7RPW - chains X and E of the 7 polymer chains in the assembly; structure by electron microscopy, 4.38 A resolution (low resolution: residue-level contacts below are approximate; hydrogen-bond / salt-bridge calls are withheld).

# Chain X
Molecule: Upstream strand DNA
Notes: fragment: Residues 5 to 24
Sequence (24 nucleotides; row label = number of the first residue in the row):
     1 GTATCCTCGT AGTGCAGATG CGTC
Unresolved in the structure: 1-4
Bound ions: Mn2+ site 1: DG20 (shared with Gly60(E) of chain E); Mn2+ site 2 near DC21 (its only coordinating residue here); Mn2+ site 3 near DG22 (its only coordinating residue here)

# Chain E
Molecule: DNA ligase
Source organism: Saccharolobus solfataricus
Notes: EC 6.5.1.1
UniProt: Q980T8 (DNLI_SACS2); residues 1-601 here = UniProt positions 1-601
Chain sequence (621 residues; row label = number of the first residue in the row; numbers below 1 keep their minus sign (Met-19 is residue -19)):
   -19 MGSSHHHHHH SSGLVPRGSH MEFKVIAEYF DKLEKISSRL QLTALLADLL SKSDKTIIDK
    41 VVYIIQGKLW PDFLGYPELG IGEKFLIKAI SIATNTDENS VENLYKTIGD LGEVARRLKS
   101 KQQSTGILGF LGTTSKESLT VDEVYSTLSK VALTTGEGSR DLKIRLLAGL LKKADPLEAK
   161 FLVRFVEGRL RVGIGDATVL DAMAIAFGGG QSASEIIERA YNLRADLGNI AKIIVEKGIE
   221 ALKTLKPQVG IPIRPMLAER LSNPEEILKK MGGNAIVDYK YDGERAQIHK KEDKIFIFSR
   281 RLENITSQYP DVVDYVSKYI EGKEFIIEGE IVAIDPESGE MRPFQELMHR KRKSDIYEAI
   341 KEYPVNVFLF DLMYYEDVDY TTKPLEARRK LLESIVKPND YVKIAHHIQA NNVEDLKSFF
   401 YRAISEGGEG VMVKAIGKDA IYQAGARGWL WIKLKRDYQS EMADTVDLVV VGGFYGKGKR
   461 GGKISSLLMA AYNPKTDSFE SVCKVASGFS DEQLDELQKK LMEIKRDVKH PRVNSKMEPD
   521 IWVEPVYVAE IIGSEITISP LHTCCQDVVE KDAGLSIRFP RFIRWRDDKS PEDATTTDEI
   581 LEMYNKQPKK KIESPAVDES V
Unresolved in the structure: -19 to -2, 438-601
Construct notes: initiating methionine (-19); expression tag (-18 to 0)
UniProt features mapped onto this chain:
  - active site: Lys260 (N6-AMP-lysine intermediate)
  - binding site (ATP): Asp258, Arg265, Arg280, Glu310, Phe350, Arg427, Lys433
Bound ions: Mn2+ site 1: Gly60 (shared with DG20(X) of chain X); Mn2+ site 2: Lys260, Tyr261 (together with adenosine monophosphate)
Small-molecule neighbours: adenosine monophosphate (AMP): Tyr259, Lys260, Tyr261, Asp262, Gly263, Arg265, Arg280, Glu310, Phe350, Glu409, Met412, Lys414, Trp431, Lys433
Reported in the primary citation:
  - conformationally variable residues (order/disorder transition): Ile311 to Asn346, Val376 to Met412
  - mutagenesis - Q103A/I107A, F110A/L111A: decreased binding to PCNA
  - mutagenesis - R145D, R145L: unchanged binding to PCNA
  - mutagenesis - R145D: decreased catalytic activity on PCNA
  - mutagenesis - I336G/Y337G/E338G: unchanged catalytic activity on PCNA

# How chain X and chain E interact
Contacting residue pairs (15; chain X residue first):
  DT19(X) - Lys64(E)
  DT19(X) - Phe65(E)
  DG20(X) - Gly60(E)
  DG20(X) - Ile61(E)
  DG20(X) - Gly62(E)
  DG20(X) - Glu63(E)
  DG20(X) - Lys64(E)
  DG20(X) - Phe65(E)
  DC21(X) - Glu58(E)
  DC21(X) - Leu59(E)
  DC21(X) - Ile61(E)
  DG22(X) - Glu58(E)
  DG22(X) - Arg281(E)
  DT23(X) - Arg281(E)
  DC24(X) - Phe324(E)
Also at the interface, not in a pair above, chain E (11 interface residues in all): Lys331

# Summary
The interface between chain X and chain E involves 6 residues on one side and 11 on the other. Chain E binds
adenosine monophosphate. The paper reports that Q103A/I107A and F110A/L111A of chain E reduce binding to PCNA;
conformational variability at Ile311(E) and Val376(E); 5 substitutions were tested in all.
Here chain X is Upstream strand DNA and chain E is DNA ligase (Saccharolobus solfataricus). Entry 7RPW
(Archaeal DNA ligase and heterotrimeric PCNA in complex with adenylated DNA) was determined by electron
microscopy together with 7RPO and 7RPX from the same study.
